3SFF - chain A; structure by X-ray diffraction, 2.00 A resolution.

# Chain A
Molecule: Histone deacetylase 8
Source organism: Homo sapiens
Notes: EC 3.5.1.98
UniProtKB: Q9BY41 (HDAC8_HUMAN); residues 1-377 here = UniProt positions 1-377
Sequence (378 residues; each row starts with the number of its first residue; numbering starts at 0):
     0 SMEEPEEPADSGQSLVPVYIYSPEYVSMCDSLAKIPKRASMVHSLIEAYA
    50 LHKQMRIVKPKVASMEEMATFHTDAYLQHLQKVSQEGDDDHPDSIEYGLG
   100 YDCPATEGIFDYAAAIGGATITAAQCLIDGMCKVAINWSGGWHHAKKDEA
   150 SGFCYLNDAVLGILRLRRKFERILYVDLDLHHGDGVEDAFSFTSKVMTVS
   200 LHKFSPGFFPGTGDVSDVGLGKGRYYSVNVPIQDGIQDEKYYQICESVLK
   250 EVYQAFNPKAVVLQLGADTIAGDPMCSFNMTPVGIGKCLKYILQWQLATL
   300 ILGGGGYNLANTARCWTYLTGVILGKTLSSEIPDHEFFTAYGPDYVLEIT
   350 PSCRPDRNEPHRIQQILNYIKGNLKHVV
Unresolved in the structure: 0-13, 84-106
Sequence notes: expression tag (0)
Ion coordination: K+ site 1: Asp-176, Asp-178, His-180, Ser-199, Leu-200; Zn2+: Asp-178, His-180, Asp-267 (together with 0DI); K+ site 2: Phe-189, Thr-192, Val-195, Tyr-225
Small-molecule neighbours: 0DI ((2R)-2-amino-3-(3-chlorophenyl)-1-[4-(2,5-difluorobenzoyl)piperazin-1-yl]propan-1-one): Ile-34, Arg-37, Gly-140, Trp-141, His-142, His-143, Gly-151, Phe-152, Cys-153, Asp-178, His-180, Phe-208, Asp-267, Met-274, Gly-303, Gly-304, Tyr-306

# Overview
Ligands of chain A: compound 0DI. The K+ site 1 is built by Asp-176, Asp-178, His-180, Ser-199 and Leu-200.
Asp-178, His-180 and Asp-267 form the Zn2+ site.
Chain A is Histone deacetylase 8 (Homo sapiens); the structure, Crystal Structure of Human HDAC8 Inhibitor
Complex, an Amino Acid Derived Inhibitor, was determined by X-ray diffraction (same publication as 3SFH).
